Entry 4OJL (X-ray diffraction, 2.00 A resolution); this record covers chains A and B of the 3 polymer chains in the assembly.

Chain A (and B):
Name: Tailspike protein
Organism: Escherichia phage Cba120
Notes: chain B of this document is another copy of the same molecule, construct and numbering; everything in this record applies to it too
Reference sequence: G3M189 (G3M189_9CAUD); residues 1-770 here = UniProt positions 1-770
Amino-acid sequence (776 residues; row label = number of the first residue in the row):
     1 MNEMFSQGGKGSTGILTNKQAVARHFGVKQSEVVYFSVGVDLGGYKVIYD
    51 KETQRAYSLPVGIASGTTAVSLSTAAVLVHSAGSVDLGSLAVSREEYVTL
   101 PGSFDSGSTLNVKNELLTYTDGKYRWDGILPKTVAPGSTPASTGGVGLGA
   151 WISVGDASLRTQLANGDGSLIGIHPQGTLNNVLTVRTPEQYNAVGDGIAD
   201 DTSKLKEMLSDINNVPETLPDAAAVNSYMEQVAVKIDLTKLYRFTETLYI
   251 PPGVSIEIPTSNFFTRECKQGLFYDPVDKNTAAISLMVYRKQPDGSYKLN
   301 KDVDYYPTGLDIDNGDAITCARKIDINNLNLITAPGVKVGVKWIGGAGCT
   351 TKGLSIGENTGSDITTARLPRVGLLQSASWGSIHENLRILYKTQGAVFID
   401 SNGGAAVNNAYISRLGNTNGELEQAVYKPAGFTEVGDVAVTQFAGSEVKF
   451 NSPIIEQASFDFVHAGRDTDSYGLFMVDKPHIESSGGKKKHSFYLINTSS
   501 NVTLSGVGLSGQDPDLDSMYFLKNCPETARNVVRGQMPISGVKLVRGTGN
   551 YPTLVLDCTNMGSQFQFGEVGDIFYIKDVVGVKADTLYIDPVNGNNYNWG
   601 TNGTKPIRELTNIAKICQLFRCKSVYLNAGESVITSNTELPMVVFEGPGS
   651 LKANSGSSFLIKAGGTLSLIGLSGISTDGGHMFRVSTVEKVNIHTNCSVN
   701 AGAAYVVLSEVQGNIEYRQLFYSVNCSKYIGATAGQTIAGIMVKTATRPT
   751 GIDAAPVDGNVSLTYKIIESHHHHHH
Not modelled in the structure: 1-11, 770-776 (chain B: 1-13, 770-776)
Differences from the reference sequence: expression tag (771-776)
Residues lining bound ligands: beta-D-glucopyranose (BGC): Thr611, Asn612, Ile613, Ala614, Lys615, Glu639, Lys662
What the authors report for this chain:
  - binding site for beta-D-glucopyranose: Lys615, Glu639, Lys662
  - catalytic residues: Trp380, Tyr411, Glu456, His481, Glu483 (proposed by the authors, not directly observed)

Chain A / chain B interface:
Residue-residue contacts (143):
  Gly14(A) - Gln20(B)  hydrogen bond (backbone-side chain)
  Thr17(A) - Thr17(B)
  Thr17(A) - Gln20(B)  hydrogen bond
  Asn18(A) - Gln20(B)  hydrogen bond (backbone-side chain)
  Asn18(A) - Arg24(B)  hydrogen bond
  Ala21(A) - Ala21(B)  hydrophobic
  Ala21(A) - Arg24(B)
  Val22(A) - Arg24(B)
  His25(A) - Arg24(B)
  His25(A) - His25(B)
  Tyr49(A) - Arg24(B)  hydrogen bond
  Glu52(A) - Lys29(B)  hydrogen bond (backbone-side chain)
  Thr53(A) - Lys29(B)
  Gln54(A) - Arg24(B)  hydrogen bond
  Gln54(A) - Lys29(B)
  Gln54(A) - Gln30(B)  hydrogen bond (side chain-backbone)
  Arg55(A) - Gly27(B)  hydrogen bond (side chain-backbone)
  Val98(A) - Gly27(B)
  Thr99(A) - Arg94(B)  hydrogen bond (backbone-side chain)
  Leu100(A) - Arg94(B)  hydrogen bond (backbone-side chain)
  Pro101(A) - Lys46(B)
  Pro101(A) - Val61(B)  hydrophobic
  Pro101(A) - Arg94(B)
  Gly102(A) - Val61(B)
  Gly102(A) - Arg94(B)
  Thr118(A) - Ser93(B)
  Lys123(A) - Arg94(B)  hydrogen bond (side chain-backbone)
  Lys123(A) - Glu95(B)
  Asp156(A) - Gly155(B)  hydrogen bond (side chain-backbone)
  Asp156(A) - Asp156(B)  hydrogen bond (side chain-backbone)
  Asp156(A) - Leu159(B)
  Ala157(A) - Glu95(B)  hydrogen bond (backbone-side chain)
  Leu159(A) - Leu159(B)  hydrophobic
  Arg160(A) - Gly155(B)  hydrogen bond (side chain-backbone)
  Arg160(A) - Ser158(B)
  Arg160(A) - Leu159(B)
  Arg160(A) - Gln162(B)  hydrogen bond
  Leu163(A) - Leu170(B)
  Leu163(A) - Ile171(B)
  Leu163(A) - Gly172(B)  hydrogen bond (backbone-backbone)
  Ala164(A) - Leu170(B)  hydrogen bond (backbone-backbone)
  Ala164(A) - Gly172(B)
  Gly166(A) - Gly172(B)
  Gly166(A) - Ile173(B)
  Gly166(A) - His174(B)
  Asp167(A) - Gly172(B)
  Asp167(A) - Ile173(B)
  Asp167(A) - His174(B)
  Gly168(A) - Gly172(B)
  Leu183(A) - Ile173(B)  hydrophobic
  Leu183(A) - Leu179(B)  hydrophobic
  Val185(A) - Val182(B)
  Arg186(A) - Pro175(B)
  Thr187(A) - Asn181(B)  hydrogen bond (side chain-backbone)
  Glu189(A) - Asn181(B)
  Gln190(A) - Ile173(B)
  Gln190(A) - His174(B)  hydrogen bond (side chain-backbone)
  Gln190(A) - Pro175(B)
  Gln190(A) - Gln176(B)  hydrogen bond (backbone-side chain)
  Gln190(A) - Gly177(B)
  Gln190(A) - Asn181(B)
  Gln190(A) - Val182(B)
  Tyr191(A) - Pro175(B)
  Tyr191(A) - Gln176(B)
  Glu207(A) - Gln176(B)
  Asp237(A) - Thr184(B)  hydrogen bond
  Thr239(A) - Thr184(B)
  Pro259(A) - Ala233(B)
  Pro259(A) - Ser255(B)  hydrogen bond (backbone-side chain)
  Thr260(A) - Ala233(B)
  Thr260(A) - Val254(B)
  Thr260(A) - Lys323(B)
  Ser261(A) - Lys323(B)
  Asn262(A) - Lys323(B)
  Phe263(A) - Arg322(B)  hydrogen bond (backbone-side chain)
  Phe263(A) - Ala347(B)
  Phe263(A) - Gly348(B)
  Thr265(A) - Glu230(B)
  Thr265(A) - Arg322(B)
  Thr265(A) - Lys323(B)
  Arg266(A) - Glu230(B)  hydrogen bond (backbone-side chain)
  Glu267(A) - Glu230(B)  hydrogen bond (backbone-side chain)
  Lys269(A) - Glu230(B)
  Gln270(A) - Val232(B)
  Gln270(A) - Ala233(B)  hydrogen bond (side chain-backbone)
  Lys352(A) - Asn327(B)
  Asn386(A) - Thr350(B)
  Arg388(A) - Gly348(B)  hydrogen bond (side chain-backbone)
  Asn409(A) - Ile383(B)
  Asn409(A) - Ala406(B)
  Tyr411(A) - Trp380(B)
  Ser452(A) - Lys449(B)
  Ile454(A) - Gly381(B)
  Ile454(A) - Gly403(B)
  Ile454(A) - Gly404(B)
  Lys479(A) - Lys449(B)  hydrogen bond (backbone-side chain)
  Lys479(A) - Met476(B)
  His481(A) - Gly403(B)
  His481(A) - Gly404(B)  hydrogen bond (side chain-backbone)
  His481(A) - Glu447(B)  salt bridge
  Ser505(A) - Glu447(B)
  Ser505(A) - Leu474(B)
  Ser505(A) - Met476(B)
  Gly506(A) - Tyr472(B)
  Val507(A) - Glu447(B)
  Val507(A) - Tyr472(B)
  Arg534(A) - Arg534(B)
  Gly535(A) - Asn501(B)
  Gln536(A) - Leu474(B)
  Gln536(A) - Ser499(B)
  Ile539(A) - Asp470(B)
  Ile539(A) - Tyr472(B)  hydrophobic
  Cys558(A) - Asp557(B)
  Cys558(A) - Val580(B)  hydrophobic
  Asn560(A) - Ser499(B)  hydrogen bond
  Asn560(A) - Thr528(B)
  Asn560(A) - Arg530(B)
  Gly562(A) - Thr528(B)
  Val580(A) - Val580(B)  hydrophobic
  Gly581(A) - Asp578(B)
  Gly581(A) - Val580(B)
  Thr666(A) - Glu689(B)
  Ser668(A) - Val688(B)
  Asn692(A) - Asn714(B)  hydrogen bond
  His694(A) - Val688(B)
  His694(A) - Gln712(B)  hydrogen bond
  Asn696(A) - Gln712(B)
  Glu716(A) - Lys690(B)  salt bridge
  Arg718(A) - Val688(B)  hydrogen bond (side chain-backbone)
  Arg718(A) - Gln712(B)  hydrogen bond (side chain-backbone)
  Arg718(A) - Gly713(B)
  Arg718(A) - Asn714(B)
  Arg718(A) - Ile738(B)
  Leu720(A) - Gln712(B)
  Leu720(A) - Gly735(B)
  Leu720(A) - Gln736(B)
  Phe721(A) - Gly735(B)
  Met742(A) - Gln736(B)
  Met742(A) - Ile738(B)  hydrophobic
  Lys744(A) - Gln736(B)
  Tyr765(A) - Ile738(B)
  Tyr765(A) - Thr764(B)
  Ile767(A) - Leu763(B)
Also at the interface, not in a pair above, chain A (92 interface residues in all): Ser106, Ile171, Leu179, Asp211, Glu257, Asn328, Leu504, Asp557, Ser563, Met642, Val644
Also at the interface, not in a pair above, chain B (86 interface residues in all): Phe26, Val28, Glu96, Ser153, Val154, Leu163, Met229, Val234, Lys235, Ile324, Asp325, Asn408, Asn451, Ser762

Summary:
Chain A and chain B form an interface of 92 and 86 residues respectively, with 36 hydrogen bonds and 2 salt
bridges. Polar pairs include His481(A)-Glu447(B), Glu716(A)-Lys690(B) and Gly14(A)-Gln20(B). Chain A binds
beta-D-glucopyranose. The paper reports catalytic residues Trp380(A), Tyr411(A) and Glu456(A) among others; a
binding site for beta-D-glucopyranose at Lys615(A), Glu639(A) and Lys662(A).
Chain A and chain B are both Tailspike protein (Escherichia phage Cba120); the structure, Crystal Structure of
Putative Tailspike Protein (TSP1, orf210) from Escherichia coli O157:H7 Bacteriohage CBA120 in Complex ...,
was determined by X-ray diffraction together with 4OJ5, 4OJ6, 4OJO and 4OJP from the same study.
